Entry 7SMR (electron microscopy, 2.77 A resolution); this record covers chains A and B of the 5 polymer chains in the assembly.

Chain A:
Molecule: Acetylcholine receptor subunit alpha
Organism: Tetronarce californica
UniProtKB: P02710 (ACHA_TETCF); residues 1-437 here correspond to UniProt positions 25-461 (UniProt number = residue number + 24)
Sequence (437 residues; row label = number of the first residue in the row):
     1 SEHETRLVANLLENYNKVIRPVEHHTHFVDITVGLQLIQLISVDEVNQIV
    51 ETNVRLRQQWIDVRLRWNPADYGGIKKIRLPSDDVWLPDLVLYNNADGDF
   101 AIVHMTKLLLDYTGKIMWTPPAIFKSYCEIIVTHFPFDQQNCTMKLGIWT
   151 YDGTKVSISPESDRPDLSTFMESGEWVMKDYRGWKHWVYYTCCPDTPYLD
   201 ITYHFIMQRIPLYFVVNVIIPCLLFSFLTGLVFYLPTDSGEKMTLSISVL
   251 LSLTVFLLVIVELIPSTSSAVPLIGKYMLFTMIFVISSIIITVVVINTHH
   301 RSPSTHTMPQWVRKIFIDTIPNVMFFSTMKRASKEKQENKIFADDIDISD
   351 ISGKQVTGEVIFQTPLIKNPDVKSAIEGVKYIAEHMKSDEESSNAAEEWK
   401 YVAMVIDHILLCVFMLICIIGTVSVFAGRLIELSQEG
Not modelled in the structure: 331-369, 427-437
Disulfides: Cys128-Cys142, Cys192-Cys193
Covalently attached groups: glycan linked to Asn141
Small-molecule neighbours: carbamyl-choline (CCE; 2-[(aminocarbonyl)oxy]-N,N,N-trimethylethanaminium): Tyr93, Trp149, Thr150, Tyr190, Cys192, Cys193, Tyr198
UniProt features mapped onto this chain:
  - glycosylation: Asn141 (N-linked (GlcNAc...) asparagine)
From the paper describing this entry:
  - binding site for carbamyl-choline: Trp149
  - conformationally variable residues (side-chain flip): Phe233, Phe284, Phe414
  - contacts within the chain: Phe233-Phe414, Phe284-Phe414
  - mutagenesis - F233A (3-fold), F233A/F414A (7-fold): increased signaling in response to agonist
  - mutagenesis - F284A: unchanged signaling in response to agonist

Chain B:
Molecule: Acetylcholine receptor subunit delta
Organism: Tetronarce californica
UniProtKB: P02718 (ACHD_TETCF); residues 1-501 here correspond to UniProt positions 22-522 (UniProt number = residue number + 21)
Sequence (501 residues; row label = number of the first residue in the row):
     1 VNEEERLINDLLIVNKYNKHVRPVKHNNEVVNIALSLTLSNLISLKETDE
    51 TLTSNVWMDHAWYDHRLTWNASEYSDISILRLPPELVWIPDIVLQNNNDG
   101 QYHVAYFCNVLVRPNGYVTWLPPAIFRSSCPINVLYFPFDWQNCSLKFTA
   151 LNYDANEITMDLMTDTIDGKDYPIEWIIIDPEAFTENGEWEIIHKPAKKN
   201 IYPDKFPNGTNYQDVTFYLIIRRKPLFYVINFITPCVLISFLASLAFYLP
   251 AESGEKMSTAISVLLAQAVFLLLTSQRLPETALAVPLIGKYLMFIMSLVT
   301 GVIVNCGIVLNFHFRTPSTHVLSTRVKQIFLEKLPRILHMSRADESEQPD
   351 WQNDLKLRRSSSVGYISKAQEYFNIKSRSELMFEKQSERHGLVPRVTPRI
   401 GFGNNNENIAASDQLHDEIKSGIDSTNYIVKQIKEKNAYDEEVGNWNLVG
   451 QTIDRLSMFIITPVMVLGTIFIFVMGNFNHPPAKPFEGDPFDYSSDHPRC
   501 A
Not modelled in the structure: 1, 343-415, 500-501
Disulfides: Cys130-Cys144
Covalently attached groups: N-acetylglucosamine (NAG) linked to Asn143, Asn208
Small-molecule neighbours: carbamyl-choline (CCE; 2-[(aminocarbonyl)oxy]-N,N,N-trimethylethanaminium): Trp57, Leu111, Leu121
UniProt features mapped onto this chain:
  - modified residue: Tyr372 (Phosphotyrosine)
  - glycosylation (N-linked (GlcNAc...) asparagine): Asn70, Asn143, Asn208

Chain A / chain B interface:
Pairs across the interface - 121 pairs, chain A then chain B:
  Asn16(A) with Glu5(B)
  Val18(A) with Ile8(B), hydrophobic; Pro83(B)
  Ile19(A) with Asn2(B); Glu4(B); Glu5(B); Ile8(B), hydrophobic
  Arg20(A) with Asn2(B), hydrogen bond (backbone-side chain); Glu4(B), salt bridge
  Val22(A) with Asn2(B), hydrogen bond (backbone-side chain)
  Glu23(A) with Asn2(B), hydrogen bond (backbone-backbone)
  His25(A) with Asn2(B); Ser75(B); Asp76(B); Ile77(B)
  Asn47(A) with Lys46(B)
  Asp89(A) with Tyr106(B)
  Val91(A) with Tyr106(B), hydrophobic
  Tyr93(A) with Asn55(B), hydrogen bond (backbone-side chain)
  Asn95(A) with Asn55(B), hydrogen bond (backbone-side chain); Ile125(B)
  Ala96(A) with Ile43(B); Ile125(B)
  Asp97(A) with Arg127(B), salt bridge
  Phe100(A) with Asn55(B); Ala105(B), hydrophobic; Pro123(B), hydrophobic; Ala124(B); Ile125(B), hydrophobic
  Ala101(A) with Tyr106(B), hydrophobic
  Tyr127(A) with Asn41(B); Thr185(B); Asn187(B)
  Glu129(A) with Thr185(B); Glu186(B)
  Lys145(A) with Glu182(B)
  Trp149(A) with Trp57(B); Cys108(B); Leu121(B), hydrogen bond (side chain-backbone); Pro123(B)
  Thr150(A) with Arg81(B), hydrogen bond (backbone-side chain); Cys108(B); Asn109(B)
  Tyr151(A) with Arg81(B); Asn109(B)
  Asp152(A) with Arg81(B), salt bridge
  Lys155(A) with Ile79(B); Arg81(B)
  Val188(A) with Glu182(B)
  Tyr189(A) with Glu182(B)
  Tyr190(A) with Trp57(B), hydrophobic; Asp180(B); Ala183(B), hydrophobic
  Thr191(A) with Ile178(B); Asp180(B), hydrogen bond (backbone-side chain)
  Cys192(A) with Leu121(B), hydrophobic
  Tyr198(A) with Arg81(B)
  Gly240(A) with Glu255(B)
  Glu241(A) with Glu255(B)
  Lys242(A) with Glu255(B), hydrogen bond (backbone-side chain)
  Met243(A) with Glu255(B), hydrogen bond (backbone-side chain); Thr259(B)
  Thr244(A) with Glu255(B), hydrogen bond (backbone-side chain)
  Ile247(A) with Ser262(B)
  Leu250(A) with Leu242(B), hydrophobic
  Leu251(A) with Ala266(B), hydrophobic
  Thr254(A) with Phe270(B)
  Leu257(A) with Pro235(B), hydrophobic
  Leu258(A) with Phe270(B), hydrophobic; Leu273(B), hydrophobic
  Val261(A) with Phe227(B), hydrophobic; Asn231(B); Phe232(B), hydrophobic; Arg277(B)
  Pro265(A) with Phe227(B)
  Ser266(A) with Glu189(B); Phe227(B); Tyr228(B); Arg277(B), hydrogen bond
  Thr267(A) with Gly188(B); Phe227(B)
  Ser268(A) with Gly188(B), hydrogen bond (backbone-backbone); Lys224(B), hydrogen bond (side chain-backbone); Leu226(B); Phe227(B), hydrogen bond (side chain-backbone)
  Ser269(A) with Gly188(B)
  Val271(A) with Leu226(B), hydrophobic
  Leu279(A) with Ile230(B); Pro235(B), hydrophobic
  Met282(A) with Pro235(B), hydrophobic
  Ile283(A) with Leu238(B), hydrophobic
  Ile286(A) with Leu238(B), hydrophobic; Leu242(B), hydrophobic
  Ile289(A) with Leu242(B), hydrophobic
  Ile290(A) with Leu245(B), hydrophobic
  Val293(A) with Leu245(B), hydrophobic; Leu249(B), hydrophobic
  Ile296(A) with Pro250(B); Ser253(B)
  Asn297(A) with Tyr248(B), hydrogen bond (side chain-backbone); Pro250(B)
  His300(A) with Pro250(B); Glu252(B)
  Arg301(A) with Tyr248(B), hydrogen bond
  Thr305(A) with Ser341(B), hydrogen bond (backbone-side chain); Arg342(B); Leu448(B)
  His306(A) with Ser341(B), hydrogen bond
  Thr307(A) with Arg342(B)
  Asp371(A) with Ile423(B); Asn427(B)
  Ser374(A) with Asn427(B), hydrogen bond
  Ala375(A) with Thr426(B); Asn427(B), hydrogen bond (backbone-side chain)
  Gly378(A) with Val430(B)
  Val379(A) with Thr426(B)
  Tyr381(A) with Lys434(B); Asn437(B), hydrogen bond
  Ile382(A) with Val430(B), hydrophobic; Ile433(B), hydrophobic
  His385(A) with Asn437(B), hydrogen bond
Also at the interface, not in a pair above, chain A (76 interface residues in all): His24, Arg64, Asn94, Ile264, Val294, Val372
Also at the interface, not in a pair above, chain B (75 interface residues in all): Leu86, Leu111, Pro122, Pro225, Thr234, Ile239, Val269, Asp424, Ile429

Overview:
76 residues of chain A and 75 residues of chain B are in contact; the contacts include 23 hydrogen bonds and 3
salt bridges. Polar contacts include Arg20(A)-Glu4(B), Asp97(A)-Arg127(B) and Asp152(A)-Arg81(B). From the
paper: a binding site for carbamyl-choline at Trp149(A); F233A and F233A/F414A of chain A increase signaling
in response to agonist.
Here chain A is Acetylcholine receptor subunit alpha and chain B is Acetylcholine receptor subunit delta, both
from Tetronarce californica. Entry 7SMR (Cryo-EM structure of Torpedo acetylcholine receptor in complex with
carbachol, desensitized state) was determined by electron microscopy, deposited together with 7SMM, 7SMQ, 7SMS
and 7SMT.
